9ESH - chains 5 and D of the 39 polymer chains in the assembly; structure by electron microscopy, 3.20 A resolution.

== Chain 5 ==
Molecule: U5snRNA
Organism: Schizosaccharomyces pombe
Sequence (120 nucleotides; numbered 1 to 120; the number before each row is that of its first residue):
     1 AUAAUCCGUC AAAGCACUUU GCAAAAGCUA ACGUAUCUGU UUCUUGCCUU UUACCAGAAA
    61 CAGCCGUUUG UAAGGUGUGC UAAUUUGACU GUAUAGUUUU UGUAAUCUUU UUCUUGAAAC
Unresolved in the structure: 1-6, 109-120

== Chain D ==
Name: Small nuclear ribonucleoprotein Sm D3
Organism: Schizosaccharomyces pombe
UniProt: Q9UUC6 (SMD3_SCHPO); residues 1-97 here = UniProt positions 1-97
Chain sequence (97 residues; each row starts with the number of its first residue):
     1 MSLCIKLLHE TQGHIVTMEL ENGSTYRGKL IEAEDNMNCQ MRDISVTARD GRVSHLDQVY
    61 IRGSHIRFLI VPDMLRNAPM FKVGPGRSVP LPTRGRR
Unresolved in the structure: 1

== How chain 5 and chain D interact ==
Residue-residue contacts (14; chain 5 residue first):
  C89(5) / Lys-82(D)  phosphate contact
  C89(5) / Arg-97(D)  base contact
  U90(5) / Leu-3(D)  base contact
  U90(5) / Lys-82(D)  salt bridge to the phosphate
  U90(5) / Val-83(D)  sugar contact
  U90(5) / Arg-97(D)  phosphate contact
  G91(5) / Arg-97(D)  salt bridge to the phosphate
  U97(5) / Arg-62(D)  hydrogen bond to the sugar
  U98(5) / Asn-36(D)  hydrogen bond to the sugar
  U98(5) / Asn-38(D)  hydrogen bond to the base
  U98(5) / Arg-62(D)  sugar contact
  U98(5) / Gly-63(D)  base contact
  U98(5) / Ser-64(D)  hydrogen bond to the base
  U99(5) / Met-37(D)  base contact
Also at the interface, not in a pair above, chain D (13 interface residues in all): Ile-5, Asp-35, Pro-85

== Summary ==
The interface between chain 5 and chain D involves 6 residues on one side and 13 on the other; the contacts
include 4 hydrogen bonds and 2 salt bridges. Polar contacts include U98(5)/Asn-38(D), U98(5)/Ser-64(D) and
U97(5)/Arg-62(D).
Here chain 5 is U5snRNA and chain D is Small nuclear ribonucleoprotein Sm D3, both from Schizosaccharomyces
pombe. Entry 9ESH (Structure of a B-state intermediate committed to discard (Bd-I state)) was determined by
electron microscopy, deposited together with 9ESI.
